PDB entry 1UH1 | X-ray diffraction, 2.80 A resolution | chains A and C of the 4 polymer chains in the assembly

# Chain A (and C)
Molecule: Agglutinin alpha chain
Source organism: Artocarpus integer
Notes: chain C of this document is another copy of the same molecule, construct and numbering; everything in this record applies to it too
Reference sequence: P18670 (LECA_ARTIN); residues 1-133 here = UniProt positions 1-133
Chain sequence (133 residues; numbered 1 to 133; the number before each row is that of its first residue):
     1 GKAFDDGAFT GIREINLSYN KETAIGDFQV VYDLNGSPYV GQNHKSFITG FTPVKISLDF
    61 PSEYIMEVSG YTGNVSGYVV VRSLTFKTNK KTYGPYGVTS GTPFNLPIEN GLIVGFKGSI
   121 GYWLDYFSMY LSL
Ligand contacts: alpha-methyl-N-acetyl-D-galactosamine (MGC; methyl 2-acetamido-2-deoxy-alpha-D-galactopyranoside): Gly1, Phe47, Tyr78, Val80, Gly121, Tyr122, Trp123, Asp125
Curated features (UniProtKB/Swiss-Prot):
  - region: Val68 to Asn89 (IgA-binding)
  - glycosylation (N-linked (GlcNAc...) asparagine): Asn43, Asn74
From the paper describing this entry:
  - binding site for methyl alpha-D-galactopyranoside: Gly1, Tyr78, Tyr122, Trp123, Asp125
  - binding site for 2-acetamido-2-deoxy-beta-D-galactopyranose: Gly1, Val79, Asp125
  - specificity-determining residues: Tyr122 (proposed by the authors, not directly observed)
  - specificity-determining residues: Tyr78, Trp123 (from molecular simulation)

# Chain A / chain C interface
Pairs across the interface (7; chain A residue first):
  Pro103(A) with Pro103(C), hydrophobic
  Asn105(A) with Phe104(C)
  Leu106(A) with Leu106(C), hydrophobic
  Glu109(A) with Lys117(C), salt bridge; Ser128(C), hydrogen bond
  Lys117(A) with Glu109(C), salt bridge
  Ser128(A) with Glu109(C), hydrogen bond
Other interface residues (no listed pair), chain A (8 interface residues in all): Phe104, Leu131
Other interface residues (no listed pair), chain C (8 interface residues in all): Asn105, Leu131

# In short
Chain A and chain C each contribute 8 residues to their interface; the contacts include 2 hydrogen bonds and 2
salt bridges. Among the polar pairs are Glu109(A)-Lys117(C) and Glu109(A)-Ser128(C). The paper reports a
binding site for methyl alpha-D-galactopyranoside at Gly1(A), Tyr78(A) and Tyr122(A) among others; a binding
site for 2-acetamido-2-deoxy-beta-D-galactopyranose at Gly1(A), Val79(A) and Asp125(A).
Both chains are Agglutinin alpha chain (Artocarpus integer). Entry 1UH1 (Crystal structure of jacalin-
GalNAc-beta(1-3)-Gal-alpha-O-Me complex) was determined by X-ray diffraction together with 1UGW, 1UGX, 1UGY
and 1UH0 from the same study.
